6IDO - chains A and D of the 3 polymer chains in the assembly; structure by X-ray diffraction, 3.75 A resolution.

Chain A:
Protein: RNA polymerase sigma factor RpoS, RNA polymerase beta-flap-tip-helix
Organism: Escherichia coli
Reference sequence: Q9F8R5 (Q9F8R5_ECOLX); residues 16-90 here correspond to UniProt positions 256-330 (UniProt number = residue number + 240)
Sequence (115 residues; numbered 1 to 115; the number before each row is that of its first residue):
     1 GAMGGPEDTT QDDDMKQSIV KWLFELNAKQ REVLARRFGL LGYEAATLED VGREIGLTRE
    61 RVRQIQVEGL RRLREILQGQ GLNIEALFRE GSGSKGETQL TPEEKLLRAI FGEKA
Disordered / not traced: 1-15, 88-97, 112-115
Sequence notes: expression tag (1-15); engineered mutation Gly79 (Thr319 in Q9F8R5); linker (91-94)

Chain D:
Molecule: 16-nt DNA strand
Sequence (16 nucleotides; numbered 0 to 15; the number before each row is that of its first residue; numbering starts at 0):
     0 GCCACTTGAC AAATCG
Disordered / not traced: 0

How chain A and chain D interact:
Pairs across the interface (12; chain A residue first):
  Gly56(A) - DT5(D)  phosphate contact
  Leu57(A) - DC4(D)  phosphate contact
  Leu57(A) - DT5(D)  phosphate contact
  Thr58(A) - DT5(D)  hydrogen bond to the phosphate
  Glu60(A) - DT5(D)  base contact
  Glu60(A) - DT6(D)  base contact
  Arg61(A) - DA3(D)  sugar contact
  Arg61(A) - DC4(D)  salt bridge to the phosphate
  Arg61(A) - DT5(D)  phosphate contact
  Gln64(A) - DC4(D)  base contact
  Gln64(A) - DT5(D)  base contact
  Ile65(A) - DC4(D)  phosphate contact
Interface residues without a listed pair, chain A (8 interface residues in all): Lys29

In short:
8 residues of chain A face 4 of chain D across their interface; the contacts include 1 hydrogen bond and 1
salt bridge. Polar pairs include Thr58(A)-DT5(D) and Arg61(A)-DC4(D).
Here chain A is RNA polymerase sigma factor RpoS, RNA polymerase beta-flap-tip-helix (Escherichia coli) and
chain D is a 16-nt DNA strand. Entry 6IDO (Crystal structure of Klebsiella pneumoniae sigma4 of sigmaS fusing
with the RNA polymerase beta-flap-tip-helix in complex ...) was determined by X-ray diffraction.
